Entry 7UIZ (electron microscopy, 3.24 A resolution); this record covers chains C and D of the 14 polymer chains in the assembly.

[Chain C (and D)]
Molecule: ATP-dependent Clp protease ATP-binding subunit ClpA
Source organism: Escherichia coli
Notes: chain D of this document is another copy of the same molecule, construct and numbering; everything in this record applies to it too
Reference sequence: A0A836NDF2 (A0A836NDF2_ECOLX); residue numbers follow UniProt; this construct covers 1-758
Amino-acid sequence (758 residues; numbered 1 to 758; the number before each row is that of its first residue):
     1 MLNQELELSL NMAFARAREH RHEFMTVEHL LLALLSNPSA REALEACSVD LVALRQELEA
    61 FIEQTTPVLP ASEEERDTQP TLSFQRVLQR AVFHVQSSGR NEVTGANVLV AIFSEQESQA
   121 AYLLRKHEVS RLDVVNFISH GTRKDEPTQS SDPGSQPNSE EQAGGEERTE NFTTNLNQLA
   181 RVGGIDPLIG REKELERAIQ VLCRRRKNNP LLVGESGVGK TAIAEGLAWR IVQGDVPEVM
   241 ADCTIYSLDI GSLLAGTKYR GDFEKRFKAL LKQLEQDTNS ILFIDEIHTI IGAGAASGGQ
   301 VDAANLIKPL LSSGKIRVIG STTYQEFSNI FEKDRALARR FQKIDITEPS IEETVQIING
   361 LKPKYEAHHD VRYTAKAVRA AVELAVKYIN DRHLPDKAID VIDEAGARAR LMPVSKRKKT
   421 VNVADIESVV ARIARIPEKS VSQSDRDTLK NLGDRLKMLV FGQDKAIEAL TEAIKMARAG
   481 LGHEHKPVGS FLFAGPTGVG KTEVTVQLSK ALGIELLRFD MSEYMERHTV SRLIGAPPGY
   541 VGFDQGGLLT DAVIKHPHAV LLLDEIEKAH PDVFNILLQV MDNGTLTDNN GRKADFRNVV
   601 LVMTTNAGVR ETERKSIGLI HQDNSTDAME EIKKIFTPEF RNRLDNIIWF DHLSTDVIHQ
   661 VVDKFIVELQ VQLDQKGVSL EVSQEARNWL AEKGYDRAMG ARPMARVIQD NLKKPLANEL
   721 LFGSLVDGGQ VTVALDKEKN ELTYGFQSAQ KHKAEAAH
Not modelled in the structure: 1-168, 750-758 (chain D: 1-168, 749-758)
Sequence notes: conflict Thr-169 (Met in A0A836NDF2)
Ion coordination: Mg2+ site 1: Thr-221, Asp-285 (together with ATP-gamma-S); Mg2+ site 2: Thr-502 (together with ATP-gamma-S)
Residues lining bound ligands:
  - ATP-gamma-S (AGS; phosphothiophosphoric acid-adenylate ester), molecule 1: Asp-186, Pro-187, Leu-188, Ile-189, Arg-191, Ser-216, Gly-217, Val-218, Gly-219, Lys-220, Thr-221, Ala-222, Asp-285, Glu-286, Ser-321, Thr-323, Ile-357, Leu-361, Pro-395, Asp-396, Ile-399
  - ATP-gamma-S (AGS), molecule 2: Ala-336, Arg-339, Arg-340
  - ATP-gamma-S (AGS), molecule 3: Leu-459, Val-460, Phe-461, Pro-496, Thr-497, Gly-498, Val-499, Gly-500, Lys-501, Thr-502, Glu-503, Glu-565, Asn-606, Leu-653, Val-661, Lys-664, Phe-665, Ala-701, Arg-702
  - ATP-gamma-S (AGS), molecule 4: Asp-582, Glu-639, Arg-643

[Interface between chain C and chain D]
Residue-residue contacts - 154 pairs, chain C then chain D:
  Asp-186(C) / Arg-205(D)  salt bridge
  Asp-186(C) / Arg-206(D)  salt bridge
  Ser-216(C) / Arg-335(D)
  Ser-216(C) / Ala-336(D)
  Ser-216(C) / Arg-339(D)  hydrogen bond
  Gly-217(C) / Arg-339(D)
  Asp-249(C) / Lys-268(D)  salt bridge
  Gly-251(C) / Glu-264(D)
  Gly-251(C) / Lys-268(D)
  Gly-251(C) / Leu-306(D)
  Leu-254(C) / Gly-261(D)
  Leu-254(C) / Glu-264(D)
  Ala-255(C) / Gly-261(D)
  Ala-255(C) / Lys-265(D)
  Thr-257(C) / Arg-260(D)
  Thr-257(C) / Gly-261(D)
  Lys-258(C) / Tyr-259(D)
  Lys-258(C) / Arg-260(D)
  Lys-258(C) / Asp-262(D)
  Phe-263(C) / Arg-260(D)
  Glu-286(C) / Asn-305(D)
  His-288(C) / Asn-305(D)  hydrogen bond
  Thr-289(C) / Gln-300(D)
  Thr-289(C) / Val-301(D)
  Thr-289(C) / Asn-305(D)
  Gly-292(C) / Gly-298(D)
  Gly-292(C) / Gly-299(D)
  Ala-293(C) / Val-301(D)  hydrophobic
  Gly-294(C) / Arg-260(D)
  Ala-296(C) / Arg-260(D)
  Gln-325(C) / Lys-333(D)
  Glu-326(C) / Asp-334(D)
  Ile-330(C) / Gln-300(D)
  Lys-364(C) / Arg-205(D)
  Tyr-365(C) / Arg-205(D)
  Tyr-365(C) / Arg-206(D)
  His-368(C) / Cys-203(D)
  His-368(C) / Arg-204(D)
  His-368(C) / Arg-205(D)
  His-369(C) / Cys-203(D)
  Arg-392(C) / Ala-338(D)  hydrogen bond (side chain-backbone)
  Arg-392(C) / Arg-339(D)
  Arg-392(C) / Phe-341(D)  hydrogen bond (side chain-backbone)
  Arg-392(C) / Gln-342(D)  hydrogen bond
  Asp-396(C) / Lys-207(D)  salt bridge
  Asp-396(C) / Arg-339(D)  salt bridge
  Asp-400(C) / Arg-204(D)  salt bridge
  Asp-400(C) / Lys-207(D)  salt bridge
  Asp-400(C) / Gln-342(D)
  Asp-403(C) / Arg-204(D)  salt bridge
  Asp-403(C) / Arg-205(D)  hydrogen bond (side chain-backbone)
  Asp-403(C) / Arg-206(D)  hydrogen bond (side chain-backbone)
  Glu-404(C) / Arg-197(D)  salt bridge
  Ala-407(C) / Gln-200(D)
  Arg-408(C) / Gln-200(D)
  Arg-410(C) / Cys-203(D)
  Arg-410(C) / Val-239(D)
  Leu-411(C) / Ile-199(D)  hydrophobic
  Leu-411(C) / Cys-203(D)  hydrophobic
  Leu-411(C) / Pro-237(D)  hydrophobic
  Arg-432(C) / Arg-197(D)
  Arg-432(C) / Gln-200(D)  hydrogen bond
  Ile-433(C) / Arg-197(D)
  Arg-435(C) / Lys-343(D)
  Arg-435(C) / Asp-345(D)  salt bridge
  Thr-497(C) / Asn-642(D)  hydrogen bond
  Arg-518(C) / His-485(D)  hydrogen bond
  Arg-518(C) / Asp-582(D)  salt bridge
  Arg-518(C) / Asn-583(D)  hydrogen bond
  Asp-520(C) / Gln-579(D)
  Asp-520(C) / Asn-583(D)
  Asp-520(C) / Thr-585(D)
  Ser-522(C) / Asn-575(D)  hydrogen bond (side chain-backbone)
  Ser-522(C) / Ile-576(D)
  Ser-522(C) / Gln-579(D)  hydrogen bond
  Glu-523(C) / Ile-534(D)
  Glu-523(C) / Ile-576(D)
  Glu-523(C) / Gln-579(D)  hydrogen bond
  Glu-523(C) / Leu-586(D)
  Glu-523(C) / Thr-587(D)  hydrogen bond
  Met-525(C) / Val-530(D)  hydrophobic
  Met-525(C) / Asp-572(D)
  Met-525(C) / Asn-575(D)
  Met-525(C) / Ile-576(D)  hydrophobic
  Glu-526(C) / Val-530(D)
  Glu-526(C) / Ser-531(D)
  His-528(C) / Ser-531(D)
  His-528(C) / Pro-537(D)
  His-528(C) / Tyr-540(D)
  Thr-529(C) / Pro-537(D)
  Ser-531(C) / Pro-538(D)
  Ser-531(C) / Tyr-540(D)
  Arg-532(C) / Ile-534(D)
  Arg-532(C) / Pro-537(D)
  Arg-532(C) / Pro-538(D)
  Arg-532(C) / Thr-587(D)  hydrogen bond
  Arg-532(C) / Asp-588(D)  hydrogen bond (side chain-backbone)
  Ala-536(C) / Pro-538(D)
  Ala-536(C) / Gly-539(D)
  Tyr-540(C) / Gly-539(D)
  Val-541(C) / Phe-543(D)  hydrophobic
  Gly-542(C) / Pro-538(D)
  Phe-543(C) / Lys-333(D)
  Asp-544(C) / Asn-329(D)  hydrogen bond (backbone-side chain)
  Gln-545(C) / Pro-538(D)
  Gln-545(C) / Phe-543(D)
  Gln-545(C) / Asn-589(D)  hydrogen bond (side chain-backbone)
  Gln-545(C) / Asn-590(D)  hydrogen bond
  Leu-548(C) / Gly-591(D)
  Lys-555(C) / Glu-215(D)  salt bridge
  Lys-555(C) / Tyr-324(D)
  Lys-555(C) / Asp-345(D)
  Lys-568(C) / Asn-575(D)
  Lys-568(C) / Glu-639(D)  salt bridge
  Arg-592(C) / Ser-328(D)  hydrogen bond (side chain-backbone)
  Arg-592(C) / Glu-332(D)  salt bridge
  Val-609(C) / Glu-639(D)
  Arg-610(C) / Lys-633(D)
  Arg-610(C) / Pro-638(D)
  Leu-669(C) / Leu-481(D)  hydrophobic
  Gln-672(C) / Gly-480(D)
  Gln-672(C) / Leu-481(D)
  Gln-672(C) / Gly-482(D)  hydrogen bond (side chain-backbone)
  Gln-672(C) / Glu-484(D)  hydrogen bond
  Leu-673(C) / Leu-481(D)  hydrophobic
  Gln-675(C) / Lys-439(D)
  Lys-676(C) / Glu-438(D)
  Lys-676(C) / Lys-439(D)
  Lys-676(C) / Ala-479(D)  hydrogen bond (side chain-backbone)
  Met-699(C) / Arg-641(D)
  Met-699(C) / Asn-642(D)  hydrogen bond (backbone-side chain)
  Arg-702(C) / Asp-582(D)  salt bridge
  Arg-702(C) / Asn-642(D)
  Pro-703(C) / Asn-642(D)
  Arg-706(C) / Asn-642(D)  hydrogen bond (side chain-backbone)
  Arg-706(C) / Leu-644(D)  hydrogen bond (side chain-backbone)
  Arg-706(C) / Asp-645(D)
  Gln-709(C) / Met-476(D)
  Gln-709(C) / His-483(D)
  Gln-709(C) / Asp-645(D)
  Lys-713(C) / Met-476(D)
  Lys-713(C) / Leu-481(D)  hydrogen bond (side chain-backbone)
  Lys-714(C) / Glu-472(D)
  Lys-714(C) / Met-476(D)
  Ala-717(C) / Met-476(D)  hydrophobic
  Ala-717(C) / Leu-481(D)
  Asn-718(C) / Glu-472(D)  hydrogen bond
  Asn-718(C) / Lys-475(D)
  Leu-720(C) / Leu-481(D)  hydrophobic
  Leu-721(C) / Val-441(D)  hydrophobic
  Leu-721(C) / Arg-446(D)
  Leu-721(C) / Leu-449(D)  hydrophobic
  Phe-722(C) / Arg-446(D)
  Phe-722(C) / Lys-450(D)
Also at the interface, not in a pair above, chain C (92 interface residues in all): Ile-185, Ile-250, Ser-252, Gly-256, Tyr-259, Arg-260, Gly-261, Ala-295, Ser-297, Ile-399, Gly-498, Glu-565, Asn-590, Asn-606, Leu-716
Also at the interface, not in a pair above, chain D (95 interface residues in all): Val-201, Ser-297, Lys-308, Pro-309, Arg-340, Ser-442, Asp-447, Arg-527, Leu-578, Lys-593, Lys-634, Thr-637, Arg-643

[Summary]
The interface between chain C and chain D involves 92 residues on one side and 95 on the other, with 29
hydrogen bonds and 15 salt bridges. Among the polar pairs are Asp-186(C)/Arg-205(D), Asp-186(C)/Arg-206(D) and
Asp-249(C)/Lys-268(D). Bound to chain C: 4 copies of ATP-gamma-S.
Chain C and chain D are both ATP-dependent Clp protease ATP-binding subunit ClpA (Escherichia coli); the
structure, ClpAP complex bound to ClpS N-terminal extension, class IIc, was determined by electron microscopy
(same publication as 7UIV, 7UIW, 7UIX, 7UJ0 and 7UIY).
